PDB entry 7CGO | electron microscopy, 3.90 A resolution | chains CE and CF of the 219 polymer chains in the assembly

[Chain CE]
Name: Flagellar biosynthetic protein FliR
Source organism: Salmonella typhimurium (strain LT2 / SGSC1412 / ATCC 700720)
UniProtKB: P54702 (FLIR_SALTY); residue numbers follow UniProt; this construct covers 1-264
Amino-acid sequence (264 residues; each row starts with the number of its first residue):
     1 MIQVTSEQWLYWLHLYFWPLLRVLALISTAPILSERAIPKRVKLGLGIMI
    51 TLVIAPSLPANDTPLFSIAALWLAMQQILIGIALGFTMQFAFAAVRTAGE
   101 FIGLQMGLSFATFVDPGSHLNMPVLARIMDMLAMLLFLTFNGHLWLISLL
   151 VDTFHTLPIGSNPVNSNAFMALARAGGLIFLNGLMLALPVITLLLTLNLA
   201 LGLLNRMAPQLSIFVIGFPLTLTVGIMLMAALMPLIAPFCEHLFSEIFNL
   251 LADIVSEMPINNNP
Unresolved in the structure: 1-2, 263-264

[Chain CF]
Name: Flagellar biosynthetic protein FliP
Source organism: Salmonella typhimurium (strain LT2 / SGSC1412 / ATCC 700720)
UniProtKB: P54700 (FLIP_SALTY); residue numbers follow UniProt; this construct covers 1-245
Amino-acid sequence (245 residues; row label = number of the first residue in the row):
     1 MRRLLFLSLAGLWLFSPAAAAQLPGLISQPLAGGGQSWSLSVQTLVFITS
    51 LTFLPAILLMMTSFTRIIIVFGLLRNALGTPSAPPNQVLLGLALFLTFFI
   101 MSPVIDKIYVDAYQPFSEQKISMQEALDKGAQPLRAFMLRQTREADLALF
   151 ARLANSGPLQGPEAVPMRILLPAYVTSELKTAFQIGFTIFIPFLIIDLVI
   201 ASVLMALGMMMVPPATIALPFKLMLFVLVDGWQLLMGSLAQSFYS
Unresolved in the structure: 1-34

[How chain CE and chain CF interact]
Residue-residue contacts (60):
  Pro31(CE) with Gln87(CF)
  Ile68(CE) with Tyr113(CF), hydrophobic; Phe116(CF), hydrophobic; Ser117(CF)
  Leu71(CE) with Tyr113(CF)
  Met75(CE) with Phe98(CF), hydrophobic
  Leu79(CE) with Phe98(CF), hydrophobic
  Ile82(CE) with Leu94(CF), hydrophobic; Phe95(CF)
  Ala83(CE) with Phe95(CF), hydrophobic
  Phe86(CE) with Gln87(CF); Gly91(CF); Phe95(CF), hydrophobic
  Phe90(CE) with Val88(CF), hydrophobic; Leu92(CF), hydrophobic
  Arg96(CE) with Pro85(CF)
  Glu100(CE) with Ala83(CF)
  Phe101(CE) with Thr80(CF); Leu223(CF), hydrophobic
  Leu104(CE) with Thr80(CF); Leu219(CF), hydrophobic
  Gln105(CE) with Pro220(CF)
  Ala111(CE) with Pro81(CF)
  His119(CE) with Pro81(CF), hydrogen bond (side chain-backbone); Ser82(CF)
  Ser161(CE) with Tyr109(CF)
  Ser166(CE) with Ser102(CF)
  Asn167(CE) with Phe99(CF)
  Phe169(CE) with Phe95(CF); Phe98(CF), hydrophobic; Phe99(CF), hydrophobic
  Met170(CE) with Phe99(CF), hydrophobic
  Leu172(CE) with Phe95(CF), hydrophobic
  Ala173(CE) with Leu92(CF), hydrophobic
  Arg174(CE) with Gln233(CF); Met236(CF)
  Gly176(CE) with Trp232(CF)
  Gly177(CE) with Trp232(CF)
  Phe180(CE) with Leu78(CF), hydrophobic; Leu223(CF), hydrophobic; Val227(CF); Trp232(CF)
  Leu181(CE) with Val227(CF); Asp230(CF)
  Leu184(CE) with Leu223(CF), hydrophobic; Met224(CF), hydrophobic; Val227(CF), hydrophobic
  Ile191(CE) with Pro220(CF), hydrophobic
  Leu195(CE) with Pro220(CF), hydrophobic
  Gly202(CE) with Met209(CF)
  Leu203(CE) with Met209(CF)
  Asn205(CE) with Gly208(CF); Met209(CF); Met210(CF)
  Arg206(CE) with Leu207(CF)
  Pro209(CE) with Met210(CF)
  Ser212(CE) with Met211(CF)
  Ile213(CE) with Met211(CF), hydrophobic; Pro213(CF), hydrophobic
  Phe214(CE) with Met211(CF), hydrophobic
Other interface residues (no listed pair), chain CE (46 interface residues in all): Phe66, Trp72, Gln89, Thr97, Ser109, Met122, Asn198
Other interface residues (no listed pair), chain CF (40 interface residues in all): Leu40, Phe47, Gly79, Pro84, Thr216, Ile217

[In short]
The interface between chain CE and chain CF involves 46 residues on one side and 40 on the other; the contacts
include 1 hydrogen bond. The hydrogen-bonded pair is His119(CE)-Pro81(CF).
Chain CE is Flagellar biosynthetic protein FliR and chain CF is Flagellar biosynthetic protein FliP, both from
Salmonella typhimurium (strain LT2 / SGSC1412 / ATCC 700720); the structure, Cryo-EM structure of the
flagellar motor-hook complex from Salmonella, was determined by electron microscopy, deposited together with
7CBL, 7CBM, 7CG0, 7CG4, 7E80, 7E81 and 7E82.
